PDB entry 8H9Z | X-ray diffraction, 1.42 A resolution | chain A

[Chain A]
Name: Annexin A5
Source organism: Homo sapiens
UniProt: P08758 (ANXA5_HUMAN); residue numbers follow UniProt; this construct covers 2-320
Sequence (321 residues; numbered 1 to 321; the number before each row is that of its first residue):
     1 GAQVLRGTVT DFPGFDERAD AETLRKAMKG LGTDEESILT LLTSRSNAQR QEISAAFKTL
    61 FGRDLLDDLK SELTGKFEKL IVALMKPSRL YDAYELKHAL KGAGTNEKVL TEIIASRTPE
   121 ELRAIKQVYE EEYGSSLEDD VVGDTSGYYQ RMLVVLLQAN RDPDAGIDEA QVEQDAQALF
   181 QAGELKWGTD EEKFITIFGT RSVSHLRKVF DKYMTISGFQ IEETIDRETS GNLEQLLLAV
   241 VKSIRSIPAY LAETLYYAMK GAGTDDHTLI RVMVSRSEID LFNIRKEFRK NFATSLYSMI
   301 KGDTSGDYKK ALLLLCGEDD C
Disordered / not traced: 1-2
Construct notes: expression tag (1); see entity details (321)
Metal / ion sites: Ca2+ site 1: E36, D307; Ca2+ site 2 near T105 (its only coordinating residue here); Ca2+ site 3 near G188 (its only coordinating residue here); Ca2+ site 4: M259, T264, D303; Ca2+ site 5 near D307 (its only coordinating residue here)
Swiss-Prot annotation at these positions:
  - motif: L314 to D319 ([IL]-x-C-x-x-[DE] motif)
  - modified residue: A2 (N-acetylalanine), S37 (Phosphoserine), K70 (N6-acetyllysine), K76 (N6-acetyllysine), K79 (N6-acetyllysine), K97 (N6-acetyllysine), K101 (N6-acetyllysine), K290 (N6-succinyllysine)
  - cross-link: K29 (Glycyl lysine isopeptide (Lys-Gly) (interchain with G-Cter in SUMO1))

[Summary]
E36 and D307 coordinate Ca2+ site 1. M259, T264 and D303 form the Ca2+ site 4.
Chain A is Annexin A5 (Homo sapiens); the structure, Annexin A5 protein mutant, was determined by X-ray
diffraction, deposited together with 8GYC and 8H0J.
